8EC0 - chains O and S of the 30 polymer chains in the assembly; structure by electron microscopy, 3.30 A resolution.

# Chain O
Name: Cytochrome c oxidase subunit 3
From: Saccharomyces cerevisiae
Notes: EC 7.1.1.9
UniProtKB: P00420 (COX3_YEAST); residues 1-269 here = UniProt positions 1-269
Sequence (269 residues; each row starts with the number of its first residue):
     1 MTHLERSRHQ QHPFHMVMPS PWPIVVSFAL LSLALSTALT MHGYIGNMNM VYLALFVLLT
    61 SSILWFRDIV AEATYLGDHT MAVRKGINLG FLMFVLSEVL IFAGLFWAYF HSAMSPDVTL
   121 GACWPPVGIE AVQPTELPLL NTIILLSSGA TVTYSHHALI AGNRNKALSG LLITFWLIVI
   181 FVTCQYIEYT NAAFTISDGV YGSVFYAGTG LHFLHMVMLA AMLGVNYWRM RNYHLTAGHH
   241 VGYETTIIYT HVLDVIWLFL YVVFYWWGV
UniProt features mapped onto this chain:
  - natural variant: Val263 (V263T: In strain: D273-10B/A48)

# Chain S
Name: Cytochrome c oxidase subunit 13, mitochondrial
From: Saccharomyces cerevisiae
UniProtKB: P32799 (COX13_YEAST); residues 1-129 here = UniProt positions 1-129
Sequence (129 residues; row label = number of the first residue in the row):
     1 MFRQCAKRYA SSLPPNALKP AFGPPDKVAA QKFKESLMAT EKHAKDTSNM WVKISVWVAL
    61 PAIALTAVNT YFVEKEHAEH REHLKHVPDS EWPRDYEFMN IRSKPFFWGD GDKTLFWNPV
   121 VNRHIEHDD
Disordered / not traced: 1-12, 126-129

# Chain O / chain S interface
Pairs across the interface (37; chain O residue first):
  Thr2(O) with Asn16(S); Ala17(S); Lys19(S), hydrogen bond (side chain-backbone); Pro20(S)
  Arg6(O) with Pro20(S), hydrogen bond (side chain-backbone); Ala21(S)
  Ile45(O) with Trp108(S)
  Gly46(O) with Trp108(S)
  Asn47(O) with Trp108(S)
  Met48(O) with Trp108(S)
  Gly128(O) with Arg94(S)
  Ile129(O) with Tyr96(S); Phe98(S), hydrophobic; Met99(S), hydrophobic
  Glu130(O) with Pro93(S)
  Ala131(O) with Arg81(S), hydrogen bond (backbone-side chain)
  Val132(O) with Arg81(S)
  Gln133(O) with Arg81(S)
  Glu136(O) with Glu74(S); His77(S), salt bridge
  Leu139(O) with Glu74(S)
  Leu140(O) with Tyr71(S)
  Ile143(O) with Ala67(S), hydrophobic; Tyr71(S)
  Tyr154(O) with Thr47(S), hydrogen bond; Ser48(S); Trp51(S); Val52(S), hydrophobic
  Asn191(O) with Asn118(S)
  Phe194(O) with Asn118(S)
  Thr195(O) with Phe116(S), hydrogen bond (side chain-backbone); Asn118(S)
  Ile196(O) with Leu115(S); Phe116(S), hydrophobic
  Asp198(O) with Val121(S); Asn122(S)
  Val200(O) with Phe98(S)
Interface residues without a listed pair, chain O (33 interface residues in all): Met1, Leu120, Ile144, Ser147, Ala150, Thr153, Thr190, Tyr201, His251, Trp266
Interface residues without a listed pair, chain S (33 interface residues in all): Pro15, Ala44, Leu60, Ile63, Thr66, Thr70, Thr114, Trp117

# Summary
The chain O/chain S interface involves 33 residues from each chain, with 5 hydrogen bonds and 1 salt bridge.
Polar contacts include Glu136(O)-His77(S), Thr2(O)-Lys19(S) and Arg6(O)-Pro20(S).
Chain O is Cytochrome c oxidase subunit 3 and chain S is Cytochrome c oxidase subunit 13, mitochondrial, both
from Saccharomyces cerevisiae; the structure, III2IV respiratory supercomplex from Saccharomyces cerevisiae
cardiolipin-lacking mutant, was determined by electron microscopy together with 8E7S from the same study.
